Entry 3C7E (X-ray diffraction, 2.00 A resolution); this record covers chain A.

== Chain A ==
Name: Endo-1,4-beta-xylanase
Organism: Bacillus subtilis
Notes: EC 3.2.1.55
UniProt: Q45071 (Q45071_BACSU); residues 1-487 here correspond to UniProt positions 27-513 (UniProt number = residue number + 26)
Sequence (487 residues; each row starts with the number of its first residue):
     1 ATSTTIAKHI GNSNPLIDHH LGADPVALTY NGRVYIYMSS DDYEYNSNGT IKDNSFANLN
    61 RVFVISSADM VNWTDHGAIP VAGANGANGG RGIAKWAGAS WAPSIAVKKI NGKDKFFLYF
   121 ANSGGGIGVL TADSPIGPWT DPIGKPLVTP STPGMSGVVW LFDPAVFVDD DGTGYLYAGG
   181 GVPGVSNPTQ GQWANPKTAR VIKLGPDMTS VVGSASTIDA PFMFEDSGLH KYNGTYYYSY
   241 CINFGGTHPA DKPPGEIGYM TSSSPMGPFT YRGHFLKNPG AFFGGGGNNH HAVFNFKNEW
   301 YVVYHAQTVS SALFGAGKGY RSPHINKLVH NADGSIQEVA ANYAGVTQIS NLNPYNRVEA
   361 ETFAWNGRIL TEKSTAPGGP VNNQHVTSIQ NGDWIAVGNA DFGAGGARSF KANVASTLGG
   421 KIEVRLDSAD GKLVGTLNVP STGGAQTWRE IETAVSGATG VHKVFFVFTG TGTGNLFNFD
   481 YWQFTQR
Ion coordination: Ca2+: Glu359, Glu361, Asn383, Gln384, Asp480; Na+: Arg368, Ser388, Gln390, Asp393
Swiss-Prot annotation at these positions:
  - active site: Asp24 (Proton acceptor), Glu225 (Proton donor)
  - binding site (substrate): Asn288
  - binding site (Ca(2+)): Glu359, Glu361, Asn383, Gln384, Asp480
  - site: Asp163 (Important for catalytic activity, responsible for pKa modulation of the active site Glu and correct orientation of both the proton donor and substrate)
From the paper describing this entry:
  - catalytic residues: Asp24, Asp163, Glu225 (proposed by the authors, not directly observed)
  - Ca2+ coordination: Glu359, Glu361, Asn383, Asp480
  - Na+ coordination: Arg368, Ser388, Gln390, Asp393

== Overview ==
Glu359, Glu361, Asn383, Gln384 and Asp480 coordinate Ca2+. Arg368, Ser388, Gln390 and Asp393 form the Na+
site. Curated annotation (UniProt) lists active-site residues Asp24 and Glu225, substrate-binding residue
Asn288 and 5 Ca2+-binding residues. The paper reports catalytic residues Asp24, Asp163 and Glu225; Ca2+
coordination by Glu359, Glu361 and Asn383 among others.
Chain A is Endo-1,4-beta-xylanase (Bacillus subtilis); the structure, Crystal structure of a glycoside
hydrolase family 43 arabinoxylan arabinofuranohydrolase from Bacillus subtilis, was determined by X-ray
diffraction together with 3C7F, 3C7G, 3C7H and 3C7O from the same study.
